PDB entry 7V0K | electron microscopy, 2.40 A resolution | chains L and Q of the 10 polymer chains in the assembly

== Chain L (and Q) ==
Protein: Ammonium transporter Rh type A
From: Homo sapiens
Notes: chain Q of this document is another copy of the same molecule, construct and numbering; everything in this record applies to it too
UniProt: Q02094 (RHAG_HUMAN); residues 1-409 here = UniProt positions 1-409
Amino-acid sequence (409 residues; row label = number of the first residue in the row):
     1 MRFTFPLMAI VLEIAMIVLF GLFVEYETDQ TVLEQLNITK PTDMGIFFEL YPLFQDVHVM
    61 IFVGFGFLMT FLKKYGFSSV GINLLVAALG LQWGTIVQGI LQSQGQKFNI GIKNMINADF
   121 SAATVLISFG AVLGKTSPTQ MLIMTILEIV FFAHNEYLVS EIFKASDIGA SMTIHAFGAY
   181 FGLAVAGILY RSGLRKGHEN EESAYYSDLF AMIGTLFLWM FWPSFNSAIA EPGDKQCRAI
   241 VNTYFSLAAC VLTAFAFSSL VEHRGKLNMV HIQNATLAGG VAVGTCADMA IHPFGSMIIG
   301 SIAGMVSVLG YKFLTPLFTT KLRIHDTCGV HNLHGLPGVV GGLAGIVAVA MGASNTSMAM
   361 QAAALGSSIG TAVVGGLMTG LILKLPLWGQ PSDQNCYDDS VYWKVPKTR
Disordered / not traced: 27-47 (chain Q: 27-45)

== How chain L and chain Q interact ==
Pairs across the interface (127):
  Arg2(L) with Ser259(Q), hydrogen bond (side chain-backbone); Leu260(Q), hydrogen bond (side chain-backbone); Glu262(Q), hydrogen bond (side chain-backbone); Arg264(Q); Gly265(Q)
  Phe3(L) with Leu260(Q), hydrophobic
  Phe5(L) with Phe255(Q); Ser259(Q)
  Pro6(L) with Ala256(Q); Ser259(Q); Leu260(Q), hydrophobic
  Ala9(L) with Ala256(Q), hydrophobic
  Ile10(L) with Ala256(Q), hydrophobic; Phe257(Q), hydrophobic
  Glu13(L) with Ala249(Q); Leu252(Q); Met297(Q); Ser301(Q)
  Met16(L) with Met297(Q)
  Ile17(L) with Phe294(Q); Met297(Q); Ile298(Q), hydrophobic; Ser301(Q)
  Phe20(L) with Phe245(Q), hydrophobic; His292(Q); Pro293(Q), hydrophobic; Met297(Q), hydrophobic
  Gly21(L) with Phe294(Q)
  Val24(L) with His292(Q), hydrogen bond (backbone-side chain); Pro293(Q), hydrophobic
  Glu25(L) with His292(Q), salt bridge
  Tyr26(L) with Arg238(Q); Asn242(Q), hydrogen bond; Met289(Q); Ala290(Q), hydrophobic; Ile291(Q); His292(Q), hydrogen bond (side chain-backbone); Pro293(Q)
  Phe48(L) with Leu53(Q), hydrophobic; Gln236(Q); Ile240(Q), hydrophobic
  Tyr51(L) with Leu53(Q), hydrophobic; Pro223(Q); Ser224(Q), hydrogen bond; Ile240(Q), hydrophobic
  Phe54(L) with Tyr244(Q), hydrophobic
  Gln55(L) with Asp56(Q); Met220(Q), hydrogen bond (side chain-backbone); Phe221(Q); Ser224(Q)
  His58(L) with Trp219(Q); Met220(Q); Tyr244(Q)
  Val59(L) with Met220(Q), hydrophobic; Phe221(Q), hydrophobic
  Phe62(L) with Leu216(Q); Trp219(Q), hydrophobic; Met220(Q), hydrophobic
  Val63(L) with Met220(Q), hydrophobic
  Phe67(L) with Leu209(Q); Met212(Q); Ile213(Q), hydrophobic; Leu216(Q), hydrophobic
  Leu72(L) with Tyr205(Q)
  Lys73(L) with Tyr205(Q), hydrogen bond (backbone-side chain)
  Tyr75(L) with Tyr205(Q)
  Gly76(L) with Tyr205(Q), hydrogen bond (backbone-side chain)
  Phe77(L) with Tyr205(Q); Asp208(Q); Met269(Q), hydrophobic
  Val80(L) with Met212(Q), hydrophobic; Leu216(Q), hydrophobic
  Gly81(L) with Phe255(Q)
  Leu84(L) with Leu216(Q), hydrophobic; Val251(Q), hydrophobic
  Leu85(L) with Val251(Q), hydrophobic; Leu252(Q), hydrophobic; Phe255(Q), hydrophobic
  Ala88(L) with Ala248(Q); Val251(Q), hydrophobic
  Leu89(L) with Leu252(Q)
  Leu91(L) with Tyr244(Q); Phe245(Q), hydrophobic; Ala248(Q), hydrophobic
  Gln92(L) with Ala248(Q); Ala249(Q); Met297(Q)
  Thr95(L) with Phe245(Q)
  Ile110(L) with Val241(Q), hydrophobic; Phe245(Q), hydrophobic
  Met115(L) with Ile240(Q), hydrophobic; Tyr244(Q)
  Asp119(L) with Tyr244(Q), hydrogen bond
  Ala204(L) with Tyr206(Q)
  Tyr206(L) with Tyr206(Q); Arg409(Q), hydrogen bond (side chain-backbone)
  Ser207(L) with Tyr206(Q), hydrogen bond
  Phe210(L) with Tyr206(Q); Leu209(Q), hydrophobic; Phe210(Q), hydrophobic; Ile213(Q), hydrophobic
  Ile213(L) with Ile213(Q), hydrophobic
  Phe217(L) with Phe217(Q), hydrophobic
  Asp399(L) with Tyr205(Q)
  Ser400(L) with Lys266(Q), hydrogen bond (backbone-side chain)
  Val401(L) with Lys266(Q), hydrogen bond (backbone-side chain)
  Tyr402(L) with Lys266(Q); Leu267(Q), hydrogen bond (backbone-backbone)
  Trp403(L) with Lys266(Q); Leu267(Q); Met269(Q), hydrophobic; Ile272(Q), hydrophobic
  Lys404(L) with Glu262(Q), salt bridge; Lys266(Q); Leu267(Q), hydrogen bond (backbone-backbone); Asn268(Q)
  Pro406(L) with Ser203(Q); Ala204(Q); Tyr205(Q); Asp208(Q)
  Lys407(L) with Glu202(Q), salt bridge
  Thr408(L) with Ala204(Q); Tyr205(Q), hydrogen bond (backbone-backbone)
  Arg409(L) with Ala204(Q); Tyr205(Q), hydrogen bond (backbone-backbone); Tyr206(Q), hydrogen bond; Arg409(Q), hydrogen bond (backbone-side chain)
Interface residues without a listed pair, chain L (61 interface residues in all): Pro52, Lys74, Ile82, Ala118, Leu142
Interface residues without a listed pair, chain Q (58 interface residues in all): Glu49, Pro52, Lys73, Thr253, Thr276

== In short ==
Chain L and chain Q form an interface of 61 and 58 residues respectively; the contacts include 21 hydrogen
bonds and 3 salt bridges. Polar contacts include Glu25(L)-His292(Q), Lys404(L)-Glu262(Q) and
Lys407(L)-Glu202(Q).
Chain L and chain Q are both Ammonium transporter Rh type A (Homo sapiens); the structure, Consensus
refinement of human erythrocyte ankyrin-1 complex (Composite map), was determined by electron microscopy
together with 7UZ3, 7UZQ, 7UZU, 7V07, 7V0M, 7V0S and 10 further entries from the same study.
